Entry 7L6V (X-ray diffraction, 2.01 A resolution); this record covers chains A and B of the 6 polymer chains in the assembly.

# Chain A
Molecule: BoNT/A
From: Clostridium botulinum
Notes: EC 3.4.24.69
UniProtKB: Q7B8V4 (Q7B8V4_CLOBO); residues 1-420 here = UniProt positions 1-420
Sequence (425 residues; numbered -4 to 420; the number before each row is that of its first residue; numbers below 1 keep their minus sign (Gly-4 is residue -4)):
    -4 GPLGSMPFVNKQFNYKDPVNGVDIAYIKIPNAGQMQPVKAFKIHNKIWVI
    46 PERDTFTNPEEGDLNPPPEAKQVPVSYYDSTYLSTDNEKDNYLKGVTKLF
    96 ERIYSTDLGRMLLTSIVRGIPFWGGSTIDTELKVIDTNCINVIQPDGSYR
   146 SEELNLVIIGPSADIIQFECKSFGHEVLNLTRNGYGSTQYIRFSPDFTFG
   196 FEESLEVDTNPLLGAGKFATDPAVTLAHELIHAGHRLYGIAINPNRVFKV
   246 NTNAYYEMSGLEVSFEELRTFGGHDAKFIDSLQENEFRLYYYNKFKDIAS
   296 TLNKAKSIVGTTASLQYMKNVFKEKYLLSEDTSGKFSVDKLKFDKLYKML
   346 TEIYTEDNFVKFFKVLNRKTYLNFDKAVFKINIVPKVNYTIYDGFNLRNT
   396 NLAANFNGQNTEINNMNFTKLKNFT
Disordered / not traced: -4 to -1, 248-250
Sequence notes: expression tag (-4 to 0)
Bound ions: Zn2+: His223, His227, Glu262

# Chain B
Molecule: Jpu-C1
From: Vicugna pacos
Sequence (122 residues; numbered -4 to 117; the number before each row is that of its first residue; numbers below 1 keep their minus sign (Gly-4 is residue -4)):
    -4 GPLGSQVQLAESGGGLVQPGGSLRLSCAASGFTFNRYVIRWYRQAPGKER
    46 ELVAGISRSGDSGRYVDSVKGRFTISRDNDKNMAYLQMSSLKPDDTAVYY
    96 CSALNLEDMEYWGQGTQVTVSS
Disordered / not traced: -4 to 0, 116-117

# How chain A and chain B interact
Pairs across the interface - 49 pairs, chain A then chain B:
  Asn26(A) - Arg31(B)  hydrogen bond (backbone-side chain)
  Asn26(A) - Arg53(B)
  Ala27(A) - Arg31(B)
  Phe51(A) - Arg31(B)  hydrogen bond (backbone-side chain)
  Thr52(A) - Arg31(B)  hydrogen bond (backbone-side chain)
  Thr52(A) - Asn100(B)  hydrogen bond (backbone-side chain)
  Thr52(A) - Leu101(B)
  Asn53(A) - Leu101(B)
  Pro54(A) - Thr28(B)
  Pro54(A) - Arg31(B)
  Pro54(A) - Asn100(B)
  Glu55(A) - Phe27(B)
  Glu55(A) - Thr28(B)  hydrogen bond (side chain-backbone)
  Glu55(A) - Tyr32(B)  hydrogen bond
  Gly119(A) - Arg59(B)  hydrogen bond (backbone-side chain)
  Ser121(A) - Arg59(B)  hydrogen bond (backbone-side chain)
  Thr122(A) - Ser57(B)
  Thr122(A) - Gly58(B)
  Thr122(A) - Arg59(B)
  Thr132(A) - Arg53(B)
  Lys166(A) - Leu101(B)
  Ser167(A) - Leu101(B)
  Ser167(A) - Glu102(B)  hydrogen bond (backbone-backbone)
  Phe168(A) - Arg53(B)
  Phe168(A) - Asn100(B)
  Phe168(A) - Leu101(B)  hydrophobic
  Gly169(A) - Arg53(B)  hydrogen bond (backbone-side chain)
  Gly169(A) - Leu99(B)
  Gly169(A) - Asn100(B)  hydrogen bond (backbone-backbone)
  Gly169(A) - Glu102(B)
  His170(A) - Val33(B)
  His170(A) - Arg35(B)  hydrogen bond (backbone-side chain)
  Glu171(A) - Val33(B)
  Glu171(A) - Arg35(B)  hydrogen bond (backbone-side chain)
  Glu171(A) - Gly50(B)
  Glu171(A) - Ile51(B)
  Glu171(A) - Ser52(B)
  Val172(A) - Arg35(B)
  Val172(A) - Leu47(B)  hydrophobic
  Val172(A) - Gly50(B)
  Val172(A) - Arg59(B)
  Leu173(A) - Arg35(B)  hydrogen bond (backbone-side chain)
  Asn174(A) - Arg35(B)  hydrogen bond
  Asn174(A) - Glu102(B)
  Leu175(A) - Glu102(B)  hydrogen bond (backbone-side chain)
  Thr176(A) - Glu102(B)  hydrogen bond
  Arg177(A) - Asp103(B)  salt bridge
  Arg231(A) - Asp103(B)  salt bridge
  Pro239(A) - Asp103(B)
Also at the interface, not in a pair above, chain B (20 interface residues in all): Ala49
From the paper, about this interface:
  - specific contacts: Phe168(A)-Leu101(B), Thr176(A)-Glu102(B) (hydrogen bond), Arg177(A)-Asp103(B) (salt bridge), Arg231(A)-Asp103(B) (salt bridge)

# Overview
Chain A and chain B form an interface of 25 and 20 residues respectively, with 17 hydrogen bonds and 2 salt
bridges. Among the polar pairs are Arg177(A)-Asp103(B), Arg231(A)-Asp103(B) and Asn26(A)-Arg31(B). The paper
describes a contact between Phe168(A) and Leu101(B); a hydrogen bond between Thr176(A) and Glu102(B); salt
bridges between Arg177(A) and Asp103(B) and Arg231(A) and Asp103(B).
Chain A is BoNT/A (Clostridium botulinum) and chain B is Jpu-C1 (Vicugna pacos); the structure, Crystal
structure of BoNT/A-LC-JPU-A5-JPU-C1-JPU-H7-JPU-D12-ciA-F12, was determined by X-ray diffraction (same
publication as 7T5F, 7LZP and 7NA9).
